4YOV - chains A and C of the 6 polymer chains in the assembly; structure by X-ray diffraction, 2.05 A resolution.

[Chain A (and C)]
Protein: 3-5 exonuclease PhoExo I
From: Pyrococcus horikoshii
Notes: chain C of this document is another copy of the same molecule, construct and numbering; everything in this record applies to it too
UniProtKB: A0A060P168 (A0A060P168_PYRHR); numbering as in UniProt (aligned over 1-229)
Chain sequence (233 residues; numbered 1 to 233; the number before each row is that of its first residue):
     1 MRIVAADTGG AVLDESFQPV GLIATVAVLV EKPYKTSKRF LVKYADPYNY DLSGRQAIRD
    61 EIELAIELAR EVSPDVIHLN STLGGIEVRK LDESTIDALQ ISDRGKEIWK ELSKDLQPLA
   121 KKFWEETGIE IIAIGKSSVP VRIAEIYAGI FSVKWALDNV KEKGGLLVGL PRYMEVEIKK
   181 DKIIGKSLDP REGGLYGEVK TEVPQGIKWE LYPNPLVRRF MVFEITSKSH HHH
Unresolved in the structure: 161-163, 230-233
Differences from the reference sequence: engineered mutation Asn-80 (Asp in A0A060P168); expression tag (230-233)
What the authors report for this chain:
  - self-association interface (contacts with another copy of this molecule); pairs are residue here / residue on that copy: Lys-32/Glu-224 (salt bridge), Glu-210/Lys-32 (salt bridge), Arg-219/Asp-189, Ser-137, Asp-189, Arg-191, Pro-215, Leu-216, Arg-218, Arg-219
  - contacts within the chain: Asp-189/Arg-191
  - mutagenesis - D7N, A11F, E61Q, D80N, E145Q: abolished catalytic activity
  - mutagenesis - K136A, R172A: decreased catalytic activity
  - mutagenesis - N214L: decreased binding to DNA
  - mutagenesis - N214L: decreased binding to RNA
  - mutagenesis - N214L: decreased catalytic activity on RNA
  - catalytic residues: Asp-7, Glu-61, Glu-145
  - mutagenesis - N214L: decreased catalytic activity on poly-dT

[Chain A / chain C interface]
Pairs across the interface (37; chain A residue first):
  Phe-17(A) / Tyr-34(C)
  Tyr-173(A) / Arg-191(C)
  Leu-188(A) / Pro-190(C)
  Leu-188(A) / Arg-191(C)
  Asp-189(A) / Arg-191(C)
  Pro-190(A) / Pro-190(C)
  Arg-191(A) / Arg-191(C)
  Glu-210(A) / Lys-32(C)  salt bridge
  Glu-210(A) / Pro-33(C)
  Tyr-212(A) / Pro-33(C)
  Tyr-212(A) / Tyr-34(C)  hydrophobic
  Pro-213(A) / Pro-33(C)
  Pro-213(A) / Tyr-34(C)
  Pro-213(A) / Lys-35(C)
  Pro-213(A) / Glu-192(C)
  Asn-214(A) / Val-139(C)
  Pro-215(A) / Ile-3(C)  hydrophobic
  Pro-215(A) / Tyr-34(C)  hydrophobic
  Pro-215(A) / Ser-138(C)
  Pro-215(A) / Val-139(C)  hydrogen bond (backbone-backbone)
  Pro-215(A) / Pro-140(C)
  Leu-216(A) / Met-1(C)  hydrophobic
  Leu-216(A) / His-78(C)
  Leu-216(A) / Ser-137(C)  hydrogen bond (backbone-side chain)
  Val-217(A) / Ser-137(C)
  Arg-218(A) / Lys-136(C)  hydrogen bond (side chain-backbone)
  Arg-218(A) / Ser-137(C)  hydrogen bond (backbone-backbone)
  Arg-218(A) / Val-139(C)
  Arg-218(A) / Arg-142(C)
  Arg-218(A) / Tyr-173(C)
  Arg-218(A) / Glu-192(C)  salt bridge
  Arg-219(A) / Asp-189(C)
  Arg-219(A) / Arg-191(C)
  Met-221(A) / Arg-191(C)
  Met-221(A) / Glu-192(C)
  Met-221(A) / Gly-193(C)
  Glu-224(A) / Lys-32(C)  salt bridge
Also at the interface, not in a pair above, chain A (18 interface residues in all): Leu-211
Also at the interface, not in a pair above, chain C (21 interface residues in all): Ile-134, Leu-195

[Summary]
18 residues of chain A face 21 of chain C across their interface; the contacts include 4 hydrogen bonds and 3
salt bridges. Among the polar pairs are Glu-210(A)/Lys-32(C), Arg-218(A)/Glu-192(C) and Glu-224(A)/Lys-32(C).
The paper reports catalytic residues Asp-7(A), Glu-61(A) and Glu-145(A); D7N, A11F and E61Q of chain A, among
others, abolish catalytic activity; 8 substitutions were tested in all.
Chain A and chain C are both 3-5 exonuclease PhoExo I (Pyrococcus horikoshii); the structure, Crystal
structure of a trimeric exonuclease PhoExo I from Pyrococcus horikoshii OT3 in complex with poly-dA, was
determined by X-ray diffraction, deposited together with 4YOW, 4YOX and 4YOY.
